Entry 7WS8 (electron microscopy, 3.00 A resolution); this record covers chains A and D of the 5 polymer chains in the assembly.

# Chain A
Molecule: Spike glycoprotein
Organism: Severe acute respiratory syndrome coronavirus 2
UniProt: P0DTC2 (SPIKE_SARS2); aligned to UniProt positions 1-1208 over residues 1-1208
Chain sequence (1205 residues; row label = number of the first residue in the row; note: 5 numbers in that range are skipped by the numbering (no residue carries them; nothing is unmodelled there); a row labelled like 214A-214B holds insertion residues (214A, then the next letters in order)):
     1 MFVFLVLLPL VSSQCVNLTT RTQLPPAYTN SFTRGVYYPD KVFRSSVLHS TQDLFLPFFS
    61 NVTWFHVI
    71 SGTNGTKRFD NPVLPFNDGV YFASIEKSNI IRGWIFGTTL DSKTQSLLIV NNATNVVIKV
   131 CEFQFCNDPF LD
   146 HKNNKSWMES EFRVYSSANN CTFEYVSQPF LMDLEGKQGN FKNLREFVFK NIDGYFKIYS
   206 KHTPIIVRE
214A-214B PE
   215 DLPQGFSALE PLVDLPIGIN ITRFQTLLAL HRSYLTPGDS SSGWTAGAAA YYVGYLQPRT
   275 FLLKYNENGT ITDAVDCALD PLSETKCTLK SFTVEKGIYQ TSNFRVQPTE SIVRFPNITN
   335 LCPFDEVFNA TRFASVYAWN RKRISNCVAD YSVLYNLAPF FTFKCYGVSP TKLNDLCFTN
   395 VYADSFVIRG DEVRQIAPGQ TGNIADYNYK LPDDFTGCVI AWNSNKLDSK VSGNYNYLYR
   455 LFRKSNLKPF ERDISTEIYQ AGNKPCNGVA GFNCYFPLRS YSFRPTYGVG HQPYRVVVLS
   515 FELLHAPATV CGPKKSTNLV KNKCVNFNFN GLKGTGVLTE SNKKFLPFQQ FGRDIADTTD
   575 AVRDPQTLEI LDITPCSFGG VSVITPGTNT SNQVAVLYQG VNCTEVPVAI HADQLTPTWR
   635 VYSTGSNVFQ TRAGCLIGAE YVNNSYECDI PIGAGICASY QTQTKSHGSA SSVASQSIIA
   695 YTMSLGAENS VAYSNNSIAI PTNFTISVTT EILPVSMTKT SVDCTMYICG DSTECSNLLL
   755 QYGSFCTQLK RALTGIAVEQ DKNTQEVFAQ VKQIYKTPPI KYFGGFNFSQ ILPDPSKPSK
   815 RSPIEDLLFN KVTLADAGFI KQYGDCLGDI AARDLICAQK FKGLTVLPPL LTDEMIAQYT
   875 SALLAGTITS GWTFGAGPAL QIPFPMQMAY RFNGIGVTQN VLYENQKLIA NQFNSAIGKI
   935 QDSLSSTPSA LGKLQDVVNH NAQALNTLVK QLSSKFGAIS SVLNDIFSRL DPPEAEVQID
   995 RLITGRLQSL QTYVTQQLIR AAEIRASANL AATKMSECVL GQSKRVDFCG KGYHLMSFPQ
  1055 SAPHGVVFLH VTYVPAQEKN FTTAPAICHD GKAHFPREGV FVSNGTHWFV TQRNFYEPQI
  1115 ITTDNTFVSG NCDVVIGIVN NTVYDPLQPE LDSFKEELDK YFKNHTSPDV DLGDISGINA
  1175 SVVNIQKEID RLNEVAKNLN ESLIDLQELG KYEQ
Not modelled in the structure: 1-13, 71-76, 146-152, 177-184, 211-214, 214A-214B, 248-256, 621-640, 676-690, 828-855, 1148-1208
Disulfide bonds: Cys15-Cys136, Cys131-Cys166, Cys291-Cys301, Cys336-Cys361, Cys379-Cys432, Cys480-Cys488, Cys538-Cys590, Cys617-Cys649, Cys662-Cys671, Cys738-Cys760, Cys743-Cys749, Cys1032-Cys1043, Cys1082-Cys1126
Glycans and other covalent adducts: N-acetylglucosamine (NAG) linked to Asn61, Asn282, Asn709, Asn717, Asn801, Asn1098, Asn1134
Differences from the reference sequence: variant Val67 (Ala in P0DTC2), Ile95 (Thr in P0DTC2), Asp142 (Gly in P0DTC2), Ile211 (Leu212 in P0DTC2), Asp339 (Gly in P0DTC2), Leu371 (Ser in P0DTC2), Pro373 (Ser in P0DTC2), Phe375 (Ser in P0DTC2), Asn417 (Lys in P0DTC2), Lys440 (Asn in P0DTC2), Ser446 (Gly in P0DTC2), Asn477 (Ser in P0DTC2), Lys478 (Thr in P0DTC2), Ala484 (Glu in P0DTC2), Arg493 (Gln in P0DTC2), Ser496 (Gly in P0DTC2), Arg498 (Gln in P0DTC2), Tyr501 (Asn in P0DTC2), His505 (Tyr in P0DTC2), Lys547 (Thr in P0DTC2), Gly614 (Asp in P0DTC2), Tyr655 (His in P0DTC2), Lys679 (Asn in P0DTC2), His681 (Pro in P0DTC2), Lys764 (Asn in P0DTC2), Tyr796 (Asp in P0DTC2), Lys856 (Asn in P0DTC2), His954 (Gln in P0DTC2), Lys969 (Asn in P0DTC2), Phe981 (Leu in P0DTC2); insertion (214, 214A-214B); engineered mutation Gly682 (Arg in P0DTC2), Ser683 (Arg in P0DTC2), Ser685 (Arg in P0DTC2), Pro817 (Phe in P0DTC2), Pro892 (Ala in P0DTC2), Pro899 (Ala in P0DTC2), Pro942 (Ala in P0DTC2), Pro986 (Lys in P0DTC2), Pro987 (Val in P0DTC2)
UniProt features mapped onto this chain:
  - region: Asn280 to Cys301 (Putative superantigen), Arg403 to Asp405 (Integrin-binding motif), Asn448 to Phe456 (Immunodominant HLA epitope recognized by the CD8+), Ser816 to Tyr837 (Fusion peptide 1), Lys835 to Phe855 (Fusion peptide 2), Asp1163 to Glu1202 (Heptad repeat 2)
  - site: Arg815, Ser816 (Cleavage)
  - glycosylation: Asn17 (N-linked (GlcNAc...) (complex) asparagine), Asn61 (N-linked (GlcNAc...) (hybrid) asparagine), Asn74 (N-linked (GlcNAc...) (complex) asparagine), Asn122 (N-linked (GlcNAc...) (hybrid) asparagine), Asn149 (N-linked (GlcNAc...) (complex) asparagine), Asn165 (N-linked (GlcNAc...) (complex) asparagine), Asn234 (N-linked (GlcNAc...) (high mannose) asparagine), Asn282 (N-linked (GlcNAc...) (complex) asparagine), Thr323 (O-linked (GalNAc) threonine), Ser325 (O-linked (HexNAc...) serine), Asn331 (N-linked (GlcNAc...) (complex) asparagine), Asn343 (N-linked (GlcNAc...) (complex) asparagine), Asn603 (N-linked (GlcNAc...) (hybrid) asparagine), Asn616 (N-linked (GlcNAc...) (complex) asparagine), Asn657 (N-linked (GlcNAc...) (complex) asparagine), Thr676 (O-linked (GlcNAc...) threonine), Thr678 (O-linked (GlcNAc...) threonine), Asn709 (N-linked (GlcNAc...) (high mannose) asparagine), Asn717 (N-linked (GlcNAc...) (hybrid) asparagine), Asn801 (N-linked (GlcNAc...) (hybrid) asparagine) and 6 more in UniProt

# Chain D
Molecule: Processed angiotensin-converting enzyme 2
Organism: Homo sapiens
UniProt: Q9BYF1 (ACE2_HUMAN); numbering as in UniProt (aligned over 19-613)
Chain sequence (595 residues; numbered 19 to 613; the number before each row is that of its first residue):
    19 STIEEQAKTF LDKFNHEAED LFYQSSLASW NYNTNITEEN VQNMNNAGDK WSAFLKEQST
    79 LAQMYPLQEI QNLTVKLQLQ ALQQNGSSVL SEDKSKRLNT ILNTMSTIYS TGKVCNPDNP
   139 QECLLLEPGL NEIMANSLDY NERLWAWESW RSEVGKQLRP LYEEYVVLKN EMARANHYED
   199 YGDYWRGDYE VNGVDGYDYS RGQLIEDVEH TFEEIKPLYE HLHAYVRAKL MNAYPSYISP
   259 IGCLPAHLLG DMWGRFWTNL YSLTVPFGQK PNIDVTDAMV DQAWDAQRIF KEAEKFFVSV
   319 GLPNMTQGFW ENSMLTDPGN VQKAVCHPTA WDLGKGDFRI LMCTKVTMDD FLTAHHEMGH
   379 IQYDMAYAAQ PFLLRNGANE GFHEAVGEIM SLSAATPKHL KSIGLLSPDF QEDNETEINF
   439 LLKQALTIVG TLPFTYMLEK WRWMVFKGEI PKDQWMKKWW EMKREIVGVV EPVPHDETYC
   499 DPASLFHVSN DYSFIRYYTR TLYQFQFQEA LCQAAKHEGP LHKCDISNST EAGQKLFNML
   559 RLGKSEPWTL ALENVVGAKN MNVRPLLNYF EPLFTWLKDQ NKNSFVGWST DWSPY
Disulfide bonds: Cys133-Cys141, Cys530-Cys542
Glycans and other covalent adducts: N-acetylglucosamine (NAG) linked to Asn53, Asn90, Asn103, Asn322, Asn432, Asn546
UniProt features mapped onto this chain:
  - region (Interaction with SARS-CoV spike glycoprotein): Asp30 to Tyr41, Met82 to Pro84, Lys353 to Arg357
  - active site: Glu375 (Proton acceptor), His505 (Proton donor)
  - binding site (chloride): Arg169, Trp477, Lys481
  - binding site (substrate): Arg273, His345, Pro346, Tyr515
  - binding site (Zn(2+)): His374, His378, Glu402
  - glycosylation (N-linked (GlcNAc...) asparagine): Asn53, Asn90, Asn103, Asn322, Asn432, Asn546
  - mutagenesis: Ser19 (S19P: Increases slightly the interaction with RBD domain of SARS-CoV-2 spike protein), Gln24 to Lys26 (Slightly inhibits interaction with SARS-CoV spike glycoprotein), Gln24 (Q24T: Increases slightly the interaction with RBD domain of SARS-CoV-2 spike protein), Ala25 (A25V: Increases slightly the interaction with RBD domain of SARS-CoV-2 spike protein), Thr27 (T27Y: Increases slightly the interaction with RBD domain of SARS-CoV-2 spike protein. In sACE2.v2.2; increases interaction with RBD domain of SARS-CoV-2 spike protein ...), Leu29 (L29F: Increases slightly the interaction with RBD domain of SARS-CoV-2 spike protein), Lys31 (K31D: Abolishes interaction with SARS-CoV spike glycoprotein; K31Y: Increases slightly the interaction with RBD domain of SARS-CoV-2 spike protein), Asn33 (N33D: Increases slightly the interaction with RBD domain of SARS-CoV-2 spike protein), His34 (H34A: Increases slightly the interaction with RBD domain of SARS-CoV-2 spike protein), Glu37 (E37A: No effect on interaction with SARS-CoV spike glycoprotein), Asp38 (D38A: No effect on interaction with SARS-CoV spike glycoprotein), Leu39 (L39R: Increases slightly the interaction with RBD domain of SARS-CoV-2 spike protein), 48 further mutagenesis entries in UniProt

# Chain A / chain D interface
Pairs across the interface (67):
  Tyr449(A) with Gln42(D), hydrogen bond
  Tyr453(A) with His34(D), hydrogen bond
  Leu455(A) with Asp30(D); Lys31(D)
  Phe456(A) with Lys26(D); Thr27(D); Asp30(D); Lys31(D)
  Tyr473(A) with Thr27(D)
  Ala475(A) with Ser19(D), hydrogen bond (backbone-backbone); Glu23(D); Gln24(D); Thr27(D)
  Gly476(A) with Ser19(D); Thr20(D); Gln24(D)
  Asn477(A) with Ser19(D), hydrogen bond (backbone-backbone); Ile21(D); Gln24(D)
  Lys478(A) with Gln24(D); Tyr83(D)
  Ala484(A) with Leu79(D)
  Gly485(A) with Leu79(D)
  Phe486(A) with Phe28(D), hydrophobic; Leu79(D); Ala80(D); Gln81(D); Met82(D), hydrophobic; Tyr83(D), hydrophobic
  Asn487(A) with Gln24(D), hydrogen bond; Ala25(D); Thr27(D); Phe28(D); Tyr83(D)
  Tyr489(A) with Phe28(D); Lys31(D); Phe32(D), hydrophobic; Glu35(D); Gln76(D), hydrogen bond
  Phe490(A) with Lys31(D)
  Pro491(A) with Lys31(D), hydrogen bond (backbone-side chain)
  Leu492(A) with Lys31(D)
  Arg493(A) with Lys31(D); His34(D); Glu35(D), salt bridge
  Ser494(A) with His34(D), hydrogen bond (backbone-side chain); Asp38(D)
  Ser496(A) with Asp38(D), hydrogen bond; Lys353(D), hydrogen bond
  Arg498(A) with Tyr41(D)
  Thr500(A) with Tyr41(D), hydrogen bond; Gly326(D); Asn330(D); Asp355(D), hydrogen bond; Arg357(D), hydrogen bond
  Tyr501(A) with Tyr41(D); Gly326(D); Gly352(D); Lys353(D); Asp355(D)
  Gly502(A) with Thr324(D); Gln325(D); Gly326(D)
  Val503(A) with Gln325(D)
  His505(A) with Lys353(D), hydrogen bond (side chain-backbone); Gly354(D)
  Gln506(A) with Gln325(D), hydrogen bond
Also at the interface, not in a pair above, chain A (31 interface residues in all): Arg403, Val445, Cys488, Tyr495
Also at the interface, not in a pair above, chain D (35 interface residues in all): Leu45, Leu97, Gln101

# Summary
The interface between chain A and chain D involves 31 residues on one side and 35 on the other; the contacts
include 15 hydrogen bonds and 1 salt bridge. Among the polar pairs are Arg493(A)-Glu35(D), Tyr449(A)-Gln42(D)
and Tyr453(A)-His34(D).
Here chain A is Spike glycoprotein (Severe acute respiratory syndrome coronavirus 2) and chain D is Processed
angiotensin-converting enzyme 2 (Homo sapiens). Entry 7WS8 (Structures of Omicron Spike complexes illuminate
broad-spectrum neutralizing antibody development) was determined by electron microscopy, deposited together
with 7WS0, 7WS1, 7WS2, 7WS3, 7WS4, 7WS5 and 4 further entries.
